4XB6 - chains C and G of the 8 polymer chains in the assembly; structure by X-ray diffraction, 1.70 A resolution.

# Chain C (and G)
Name: Alpha-D-ribose 1-methylphosphonate 5-triphosphate synthase subunit PhnI
From: Escherichia coli str. K-12 substr. MG1655
Notes: EC 2.7.8.37; chain G of this document is another copy of the same molecule, construct and numbering; everything in this record applies to it too
Reference sequence: P16687 (PHNI_ECOLI); residue numbers follow UniProt; this construct covers 1-354
Chain sequence (354 residues; numbered 1 to 354; the number before each row is that of its first residue):
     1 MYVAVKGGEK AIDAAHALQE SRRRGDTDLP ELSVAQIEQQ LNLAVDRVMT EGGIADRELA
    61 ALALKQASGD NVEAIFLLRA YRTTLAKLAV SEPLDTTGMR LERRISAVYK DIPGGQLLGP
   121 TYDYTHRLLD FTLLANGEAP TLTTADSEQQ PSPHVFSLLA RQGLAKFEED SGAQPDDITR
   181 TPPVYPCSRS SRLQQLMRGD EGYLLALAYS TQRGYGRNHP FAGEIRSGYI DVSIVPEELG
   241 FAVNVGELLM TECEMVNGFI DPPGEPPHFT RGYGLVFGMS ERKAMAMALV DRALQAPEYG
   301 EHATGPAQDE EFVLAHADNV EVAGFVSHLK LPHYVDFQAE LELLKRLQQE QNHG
Unresolved in the structure: 354
Differences from the reference sequence: engineered mutation Val322 (Ala in P16687)
Swiss-Prot annotation at these positions:
  - natural variant: Gly264 (G264D: In strain: B), Gln351 (Q351K: In strain: B)
Bound ions: Zn2+: His328, His333
From the paper describing this entry:
  - Zn2+ coordination: His328, His333
  - mutagenesis - H328A/H333A, H333A: abolished growth in response to phosphonate

# Interface between chain C and chain G
Contacting residue pairs (297):
  Ala11(C) - Leu118(G)  hydrophobic
  Ile12(C) - Leu118(G)
  Ala15(C) - Leu118(G)  hydrophobic
  Ala15(C) - Gly119(G)
  Ala15(C) - Pro120(G)
  Ala15(C) - Thr121(G)
  His16(C) - Thr121(G)
  His16(C) - Asp123(G)  hydrogen bond (side chain-backbone)
  His16(C) - Tyr124(G)
  His16(C) - Thr125(G)  hydrogen bond (side chain-backbone)
  Ala17(C) - Pro140(G)
  Ala17(C) - Leu142(G)
  Leu18(C) - Gly119(G)
  Leu18(C) - Pro120(G)  hydrophobic
  Leu18(C) - Leu142(G)
  Gln19(C) - Pro120(G)
  Gln19(C) - Thr121(G)  hydrogen bond (side chain-backbone)
  Gln19(C) - Tyr122(G)
  Glu20(C) - Pro140(G)
  Ser21(C) - Leu142(G)
  Arg22(C) - Gln39(G)
  Arg22(C) - Asn42(G)  hydrogen bond (backbone-side chain)
  Arg22(C) - Leu249(G)
  Arg22(C) - Met279(G)
  Arg23(C) - Gln40(G)
  Arg23(C) - Tyr122(G)
  Arg23(C) - Leu133(G)
  Arg24(C) - Gln40(G)
  Arg24(C) - Ala139(G)
  Gly25(C) - Gln39(G)
  Asp26(C) - Gln39(G)  hydrogen bond (backbone-side chain)
  Leu29(C) - Ala35(G)
  Leu29(C) - Gln36(G)
  Leu29(C) - Gln39(G)
  Pro30(C) - Gln36(G)  hydrogen bond (backbone-side chain)
  Pro30(C) - Gln40(G)  hydrogen bond (backbone-side chain)
  Glu31(C) - Gln40(G)
  Glu31(C) - Ala135(G)
  Glu31(C) - Asn136(G)
  Glu31(C) - Gly137(G)  hydrogen bond (side chain-backbone)
  Leu32(C) - Leu32(G)  hydrophobic
  Leu32(C) - Gln36(G)
  Leu32(C) - Gln40(G)  hydrogen bond (backbone-side chain)
  Leu32(C) - Leu41(G)  hydrophobic
  Val34(C) - Leu133(G)
  Val34(C) - Leu134(G)  hydrophobic
  Ala35(C) - Leu29(G)  hydrophobic
  Gln36(C) - Leu29(G)
  Gln36(C) - Pro30(G)  hydrogen bond (side chain-backbone)
  Gln36(C) - Leu32(G)
  Gln39(C) - Arg22(G)
  Gln39(C) - Gly25(G)
  Gln39(C) - Asp26(G)  hydrogen bond (side chain-backbone)
  Gln39(C) - Leu29(G)
  Gln40(C) - Arg23(G)
  Gln40(C) - Arg24(G)
  Gln40(C) - Pro30(G)  hydrogen bond (side chain-backbone)
  Gln40(C) - Glu31(G)
  Gln40(C) - Leu32(G)  hydrogen bond (side chain-backbone)
  Gln40(C) - Ser68(G)
  Leu41(C) - Leu32(G)  hydrophobic
  Leu41(C) - Leu41(G)  hydrophobic
  Leu41(C) - Ser68(G)
  Leu41(C) - Gly69(G)
  Asn42(C) - Arg22(G)  hydrogen bond (side chain-backbone)
  Asn42(C) - Ser68(G)  hydrogen bond (backbone-backbone)
  Leu43(C) - Ala67(G)
  Leu43(C) - Ser68(G)  hydrogen bond (backbone-backbone)
  Leu43(C) - Asp70(G)
  Ala44(C) - Ser68(G)
  Ala44(C) - Gly69(G)
  Glu58(C) - Leu134(G)
  Leu59(C) - Leu129(G)  hydrophobic
  Leu59(C) - Phe131(G)  hydrophobic
  Leu62(C) - Asp130(G)
  Leu62(C) - Phe131(G)  hydrophobic
  Leu62(C) - Leu133(G)  hydrophobic
  Ala63(C) - Leu129(G)  hydrophobic
  Lys65(C) - Leu133(G)  hydrogen bond (side chain-backbone)
  Gln66(C) - Tyr122(G)  hydrogen bond (backbone-side chain)
  Gln66(C) - Leu128(G)  hydrogen bond (side chain-backbone)
  Gln66(C) - Leu129(G)
  Gln66(C) - Asp130(G)  hydrogen bond (side chain-backbone)
  Gln66(C) - Leu133(G)
  Ala67(C) - Leu43(G)
  Ala67(C) - Tyr122(G)
  Ser68(C) - Gln40(G)
  Ser68(C) - Leu41(G)
  Ser68(C) - Asn42(G)  hydrogen bond (backbone-backbone)
  Ser68(C) - Leu43(G)  hydrogen bond (backbone-backbone)
  Ser68(C) - Ala44(G)
  Ser68(C) - Tyr122(G)  hydrogen bond
  Gly69(C) - Leu41(G)
  Gly69(C) - Ala44(G)
  Asp70(C) - Leu43(G)
  Asp70(C) - Arg282(G)  salt bridge
  Asn71(C) - Asn71(G)
  Val72(C) - Glu201(G)
  Val72(C) - Arg282(G)
  Glu73(C) - Arg127(G)  salt bridge
  Phe76(C) - Arg127(G)
  Leu77(C) - Arg127(G)
  Ala80(C) - Arg127(G)
  Tyr81(C) - Leu129(G)  hydrophobic
  Tyr81(C) - Phe131(G)
  Arg103(C) - Lys330(G)
  Ile105(C) - Lys330(G)
  Ala107(C) - Leu329(G)
  Ala107(C) - Leu331(G)
  Ala107(C) - Pro332(G)
  Ala107(C) - His333(G)  hydrogen bond (backbone-backbone)
  Ala107(C) - Tyr334(G)  hydrogen bond (backbone-backbone)
  Val108(C) - Tyr334(G)
  Val108(C) - Phe337(G)  hydrophobic
  Tyr109(C) - Tyr334(G)  hydrophobic
  Tyr109(C) - Leu341(G)
  Lys110(C) - Tyr334(G)
  Leu118(C) - Ala11(G)
  Leu118(C) - Ile12(G)
  Leu118(C) - Ala15(G)  hydrophobic
  Gly119(C) - Ala15(G)
  Gly119(C) - Leu18(G)
  Pro120(C) - Ala15(G)
  Pro120(C) - Leu18(G)  hydrophobic
  Pro120(C) - Gln19(G)
  Thr121(C) - Ala15(G)
  Thr121(C) - His16(G)
  Thr121(C) - Gln19(G)  hydrogen bond (backbone-side chain)
  Tyr122(C) - Gln19(G)
  Tyr122(C) - Gln66(G)  hydrogen bond (side chain-backbone)
  Tyr122(C) - Ala67(G)
  Tyr122(C) - Ser68(G)  hydrogen bond
  Asp123(C) - His16(G)  hydrogen bond (backbone-side chain)
  Asp123(C) - Lys330(G)  salt bridge
  Tyr124(C) - His16(G)
  Tyr124(C) - Leu331(G)  hydrophobic
  Tyr124(C) - Pro332(G)
  Thr125(C) - His16(G)  hydrogen bond (backbone-side chain)
  Arg127(C) - Glu73(G)  salt bridge
  Arg127(C) - Phe76(G)
  Arg127(C) - Leu77(G)
  Arg127(C) - Ala80(G)
  Leu128(C) - Gln66(G)  hydrogen bond (backbone-side chain)
  Leu129(C) - Ala63(G)  hydrophobic
  Leu129(C) - Gln66(G)
  Leu129(C) - Tyr81(G)  hydrophobic
  Asp130(C) - Leu62(G)
  Asp130(C) - Gln66(G)  hydrogen bond (backbone-side chain)
  Phe131(C) - Leu59(G)  hydrophobic
  Phe131(C) - Leu62(G)  hydrophobic
  Phe131(C) - Tyr81(G)
  Leu133(C) - Arg23(G)
  Leu133(C) - Val34(G)
  Leu133(C) - Leu62(G)  hydrophobic
  Leu133(C) - Lys65(G)  hydrogen bond (backbone-side chain)
  Leu133(C) - Gln66(G)
  Leu134(C) - Val34(G)  hydrophobic
  Leu134(C) - Glu58(G)
  Ala135(C) - Glu31(G)
  Asn136(C) - Glu31(G)
  Gly137(C) - Glu31(G)  hydrogen bond (backbone-side chain)
  Ala139(C) - Arg24(G)
  Pro140(C) - Ala17(G)
  Pro140(C) - Glu20(G)
  Leu142(C) - Ala17(G)
  Leu142(C) - Leu18(G)
  Leu142(C) - Ser21(G)
  Gly163(C) - Gln348(G)  hydrogen bond (backbone-side chain)
  Leu164(C) - Leu341(G)  hydrophobic
  Leu164(C) - Leu344(G)  hydrophobic
  Leu164(C) - Gln348(G)
  Asp200(C) - Gly202(G)
  Glu201(C) - Val72(G)
  Gly202(C) - Asp200(G)
  Tyr203(C) - Tyr203(G)
  Tyr203(C) - Ala206(G)  hydrophobic
  Leu205(C) - Val322(G)
  Leu205(C) - Val326(G)  hydrophobic
  Ala206(C) - Tyr203(G)  hydrophobic
  Ala206(C) - His316(G)
  Ala206(C) - Val322(G)
  Tyr209(C) - Ala315(G)
  Tyr209(C) - His316(G)
  Tyr209(C) - Glu321(G)
  Tyr209(C) - Val322(G)  hydrophobic
  Tyr209(C) - Phe325(G)  hydrophobic
  Ser210(C) - Phe312(G)
  Ser210(C) - His316(G)
  Gln212(C) - Phe325(G)  hydrogen bond (side chain-backbone)
  Gln212(C) - Val326(G)
  Gln212(C) - Leu329(G)
  Arg213(C) - Ala315(G)
  Arg213(C) - His316(G)  hydrogen bond
  Tyr215(C) - Phe312(G)  hydrophobic
  Tyr215(C) - His316(G)
  His219(C) - Glu340(G)  salt bridge
  Pro220(C) - Leu329(G)
  Phe221(C) - His333(G)
  Phe221(C) - Phe337(G)
  Ala222(C) - Leu329(G)
  Ile225(C) - Lys330(G)
  Leu249(C) - Arg22(G)
  Met255(C) - Leu329(G)  hydrophobic
  Val256(C) - Phe337(G)  hydrophobic
  Phe259(C) - Glu340(G)
  Phe259(C) - Leu343(G)  hydrophobic
  Phe259(C) - Leu347(G)  hydrophobic
  Asp261(C) - Gln351(G)  hydrogen bond
  Gly264(C) - His353(G)
  Glu265(C) - Gln351(G)
  Pro266(C) - Gln348(G)
  Pro266(C) - Gln351(G)
  Pro266(C) - His353(G)
  Pro267(C) - Leu344(G)
  Pro267(C) - Leu347(G)  hydrophobic
  Pro267(C) - Gln348(G)  hydrogen bond (backbone-side chain)
  Pro267(C) - Gln351(G)
  Phe269(C) - Phe337(G)  hydrophobic
  Phe269(C) - Leu341(G)  hydrophobic
  Phe269(C) - Leu344(G)  hydrophobic
  Met279(C) - Arg22(G)
  Glu281(C) - Lys330(G)  salt bridge
  Arg282(C) - Asp70(G)  salt bridge
  Arg282(C) - Val72(G)
  Met285(C) - Val326(G)
  Met285(C) - Ser327(G)
  Met285(C) - Leu329(G)  hydrophobic
  Met285(C) - Lys330(G)
  Leu289(C) - Leu329(G)  hydrophobic
  Pro306(C) - Phe312(G)  hydrophobic
  Phe312(C) - Ser210(G)
  Phe312(C) - Tyr215(G)  hydrophobic
  Phe312(C) - Pro306(G)  hydrophobic
  Ala315(C) - Tyr209(G)
  Ala315(C) - Arg213(G)
  His316(C) - Ala206(G)
  His316(C) - Tyr209(G)
  His316(C) - Ser210(G)
  His316(C) - Arg213(G)  hydrogen bond
  His316(C) - Tyr215(G)
  Glu321(C) - Tyr209(G)
  Val322(C) - Leu205(G)
  Val322(C) - Ala206(G)
  Val322(C) - Tyr209(G)  hydrophobic
  Phe325(C) - Tyr209(G)  hydrophobic
  Phe325(C) - Gln212(G)  hydrogen bond (backbone-side chain)
  Val326(C) - Leu205(G)  hydrophobic
  Val326(C) - Gln212(G)
  Val326(C) - Met285(G)
  Leu329(C) - Ala107(G)
  Leu329(C) - Gln212(G)
  Leu329(C) - Pro220(G)
  Leu329(C) - Ala222(G)
  Leu329(C) - Met255(G)  hydrophobic
  Leu329(C) - Met285(G)  hydrophobic
  Leu329(C) - Leu289(G)  hydrophobic
  Lys330(C) - Arg103(G)
  Lys330(C) - Ile105(G)
  Lys330(C) - Asp123(G)  salt bridge
  Lys330(C) - Ile225(G)
  Lys330(C) - Glu281(G)  salt bridge
  Lys330(C) - Met285(G)
  Leu331(C) - Ala107(G)
  Leu331(C) - Tyr124(G)  hydrophobic
  Pro332(C) - Ala107(G)
  Pro332(C) - Tyr124(G)
  His333(C) - Ala107(G)  hydrogen bond (backbone-backbone)
  His333(C) - Phe221(G)
  Tyr334(C) - Ala107(G)  hydrogen bond (backbone-backbone)
  Tyr334(C) - Val108(G)
  Tyr334(C) - Tyr109(G)  hydrophobic
  Tyr334(C) - Lys110(G)
  Phe337(C) - Val108(G)  hydrophobic
  Phe337(C) - Phe221(G)  hydrophobic
  Phe337(C) - Val256(G)  hydrophobic
  Phe337(C) - Phe269(G)  hydrophobic
  Glu340(C) - His219(G)  salt bridge
  Glu340(C) - Phe259(G)
  Leu341(C) - Tyr109(G)
  Leu341(C) - Leu164(G)  hydrophobic
  Leu341(C) - Phe269(G)  hydrophobic
  Leu343(C) - Phe259(G)  hydrophobic
  Leu344(C) - Leu164(G)  hydrophobic
  Leu344(C) - Pro267(G)
  Leu344(C) - Phe269(G)  hydrophobic
  Leu347(C) - Phe259(G)  hydrophobic
  Leu347(C) - Pro267(G)  hydrophobic
  Gln348(C) - Gly163(G)  hydrogen bond (side chain-backbone)
  Gln348(C) - Pro267(G)  hydrogen bond (side chain-backbone)
  Gln351(C) - Asp261(G)  hydrogen bond
  Gln351(C) - Glu265(G)
  Gln351(C) - Pro266(G)
  Gln351(C) - Pro267(G)
  His353(C) - Pro263(G)
  His353(C) - Gly264(G)  hydrogen bond (side chain-backbone)
  His353(C) - Glu265(G)  hydrogen bond (side chain-backbone)
  His353(C) - Pro266(G)
Other interface residues (no listed pair), chain C (141 interface residues in all): Arg47, Arg57, Leu64, Leu159, Gln162, Ala208, His268, Ala286, Glu311, Ala323, Ser327, His328, Asp336, Lys345
Other interface residues (no listed pair), chain G (143 interface residues in all): Ile37, Arg47, Arg57, Leu64, Leu78, Leu159, Ala208, His268, Ala286, Glu311, Ala323, His328, Asp336, Lys345

# Overview
141 residues of chain C face 143 of chain G across their interface; the contacts include 48 hydrogen bonds and
10 salt bridges. Polar contacts include Asp70(C)-Arg282(G), Glu73(C)-Arg127(G) and Asp123(C)-Lys330(G).
His328(C) and His333(C) coordinate Zn2+. From the paper: H328A/H333A and H333A of chain C abolish growth in
response to phosphonate; Zn2+ coordination by His328(C) and His333(C).
Chain C and chain G are both Alpha-D-ribose 1-methylphosphonate 5-triphosphate synthase subunit PhnI
(Escherichia coli str. K-12 substr. MG1655); the structure, Structure of the E. coli C-P lyase core complex,
was determined by X-ray diffraction.
